PDB entry 9L5T | electron microscopy, 3.50 A resolution | chains 6 and N of the 42 polymer chains in the assembly

# Chain 6
Molecule: U6 snRNA
Organism: Chaetomium thermophilum (strain DSM 1495 / CBS 144.50 / IMI 039719)
Sequence (101 nucleotides; numbered 1 to 101; the number before each row is that of its first residue):
     1 GCCCUUCGGGGCAUUUGGUCAAUUUGAAACGAUACAGAGAAGAUUAGCAU
    51 GGCCCCUGCACUAAGGAUGACACGCUACUCAAAGAGACGCUACCAAUUUU
   101 U
Unresolved in the structure: 91-101

# Chain N
Name: Putative bud site selection protein
Organism: Chaetomium thermophilum (strain DSM 1495 / CBS 144.50 / IMI 039719)
Reference sequence: G0S4Q2 (G0S4Q2_CHATD); residue numbers follow UniProt; this construct covers 1-148
Amino-acid sequence (148 residues; numbered 1 to 148; the number before each row is that of its first residue):
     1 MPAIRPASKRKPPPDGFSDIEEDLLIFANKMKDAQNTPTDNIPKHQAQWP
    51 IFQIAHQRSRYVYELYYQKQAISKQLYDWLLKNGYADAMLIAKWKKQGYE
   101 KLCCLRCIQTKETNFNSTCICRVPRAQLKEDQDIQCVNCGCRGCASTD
Metal / ion sites: Zn2+ site 1: Cys103, Cys104, Cys107, Cys139; Zn2+ site 2: Cys103, Cys121, Cys141, Cys144; Zn2+ site 3: Cys107, Cys119, Cys121, Cys136

# Interface between chain 6 and chain N
Pairs across the interface - 40 pairs, chain 6 then chain N:
  G1(6) with Gly98(N), base contact; Glu100(N), base contact; Lys101(N), salt bridge to the phosphate; Ser146(N), base contact; Thr147(N), base contact
  C2(6) with Gln97(N), base contact
  C3(6) with Gln97(N), sugar contact
  G11(6) with Gln97(N), hydrogen bond to the base
  C12(6) with Gln97(N), hydrogen bond to the sugar; Gly98(N), hydrogen bond to the base
  A13(6) with Gly98(N), sugar contact; Tyr99(N), sugar contact; Arg122(N), hydrogen bond to the sugar; Thr147(N), base contact
  U14(6) with Thr118(N), sugar contact; Arg122(N), sugar contact; Val123(N), base contact; Gln127(N), hydrogen bond to the base
  U15(6) with Ser117(N), phosphate contact; Thr118(N), hydrogen bond to the phosphate; Cys119(N), sugar contact; Ile120(N), sugar contact; Val123(N), sugar contact; Gln127(N), base contact; Leu128(N), base contact
  U16(6) with Thr113(N), phosphate contact; Ser117(N), phosphate contact; Thr118(N), sugar contact; Cys119(N), sugar contact; Ile120(N), hydrogen bond to the sugar; Cys136(N), base contact; Val137(N), hydrogen bond to the base; Asn138(N), sugar contact
  G17(6) with Thr113(N), phosphate contact; Asn114(N), hydrogen bond to the phosphate
  G18(6) with Asn114(N), hydrogen bond to the phosphate
  A21(6) with Asp40(N), base contact; Asn41(N), base contact; Pro43(N), phosphate contact; Lys44(N), hydrogen bond to the phosphate
Interface residues without a listed pair, chain 6 (13 interface residues in all): C20
Interface residues without a listed pair, chain N (27 interface residues in all): Ile42, Glu112, Pro124

# Overview
13 residues of chain 6 and 27 residues of chain N are in contact; the contacts include 11 hydrogen bonds and 1
salt bridge. Polar pairs include G11(6)-Gln97(N), C12(6)-Gly98(N) and U14(6)-Gln127(N). The Zn2+ site 1 is
built by Cys103(N), Cys104(N), Cys107(N) and Cys139(N).
Chain 6 is U6 snRNA and chain N is Putative bud site selection protein, both from Chaetomium thermophilum
(strain DSM 1495 / CBS 144.50 / IMI 039719); the structure, Cryo-EM structure of the thermophile spliceosome
(state B*Q2), was determined by electron microscopy together with 9L5R and 9L5S from the same study.
